6Z1R - chains b and h of the 21 polymer chains in the assembly; structure by electron microscopy, 3.29 A resolution.

Chain b:
Protein: ATP synthase F(0) complex subunit B1, mitochondrial
From: Bos taurus
UniProtKB: P13619 (AT5F1_BOVIN); residues 1-214 here correspond to UniProt positions 43-256 (UniProt number = residue number + 42)
Amino-acid sequence (214 residues; each row starts with the number of its first residue):
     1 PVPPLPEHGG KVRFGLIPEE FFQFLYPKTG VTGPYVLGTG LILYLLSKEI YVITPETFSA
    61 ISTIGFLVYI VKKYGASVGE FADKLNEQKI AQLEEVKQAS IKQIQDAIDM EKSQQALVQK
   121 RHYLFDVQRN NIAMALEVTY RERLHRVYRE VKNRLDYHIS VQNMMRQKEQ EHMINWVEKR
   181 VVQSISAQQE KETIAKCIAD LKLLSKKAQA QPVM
Disordered / not traced: 1-137, 210-214
UniProt features mapped onto this chain:
  - modified residue: K89 (N6-succinyllysine), K97 (N6-acetyllysine), K112 (N6-acetyllysine), K120 (N6-acetyllysine), K179 (N6-acetyllysine), K191 (N6-acetyllysine), K202 (N6-acetyllysine)

Chain h:
Protein: ATP synthase-coupling factor 6, mitochondrial
From: Bos taurus
UniProtKB: P02721 (ATP5J_BOVIN); residues 1-76 here correspond to UniProt positions 33-108 (UniProt number = residue number + 32)
Amino-acid sequence (76 residues; each row starts with the number of its first residue):
     1 NKELDPVQKL FVDKIREYRT KRQTSGGPVD AGPEYQQDLD RELFKLKQMY GKADMNTFPN
    61 FTFEDPKFEV VEKPQS
Disordered / not traced: 1-8, 51-76
UniProt features mapped onto this chain:
  - modified residue: K9 (N6-acetyllysine), K14 (N6-acetyllysine), K47 (N6-acetyllysine), K52 (N6-acetyllysine), K67 (N6-acetyllysine), K73 (N6-acetyllysine), S76 (Phosphoserine)

Interface between chain b and chain h:
Contacting residue pairs (32):
  N153(b) with Y50(h)
  Y157(b) with K47(h), hydrogen bond
  S160(b) with L46(h); Y50(h)
  V161(b) with L43(h), hydrophobic; L46(h), hydrophobic
  M164(b) with E42(h); L43(h), hydrophobic; L46(h), hydrophobic
  K168(b) with Y35(h)
  E169(b) with P28(h); Y35(h), hydrogen bond
  H172(b) with V29(h); D30(h), hydrogen bond (side chain-backbone); A31(h)
  M173(b) with Y18(h), hydrophobic; K21(h), hydrogen bond
  W176(b) with K21(h); V29(h), hydrophobic; D30(h)
  V177(b) with K14(h); E17(h); K21(h)
  R180(b) with E17(h), salt bridge; T20(h); K21(h)
  V181(b) with D13(h); K14(h); E17(h)
  S184(b) with D13(h); R16(h), hydrogen bond; E17(h)
Also at the interface, not in a pair above, chain b (16 interface residues in all): Q167, E178
Also at the interface, not in a pair above, chain h (20 interface residues in all): T24, D38, L39

In short:
The interface between chain b and chain h involves 16 residues on one side and 20 on the other; the contacts
include 5 hydrogen bonds and 1 salt bridge. Polar contacts include R180(b)-E17(h), Y157(b)-K47(h) and
E169(b)-Y35(h).
Here chain b is ATP synthase F(0) complex subunit B1, mitochondrial and chain h is ATP synthase-coupling
factor 6, mitochondrial, both from Bos taurus. Entry 6Z1R (bovine ATP synthase F1-peripheral stalk domain,
state 2) was determined by electron microscopy (same publication as 6Z1U, 6ZG7, 6ZG8 and 6ZIK).
